Entry 4Q0B (X-ray diffraction, 3.30 A resolution); this record covers chains A and B of the 5 polymer chains in the assembly.

Chain A:
Molecule: HIV-1 reverse transcriptase, p66 subunit
Source organism: Human immunodeficiency virus type 1
Notes: EC 2.7.7.49, 2.7.7.7, 3.1.26.13, 3.1.13.2
UniProtKB: P03366 (POL_HV1B1); residues 1-554 here correspond to UniProt positions 600-1153 (UniProt number = residue number + 599)
Chain sequence (556 residues; numbered -1 to 554; the number before each row is that of its first residue; numbers below 1 keep their minus sign (Met-1 is residue -1)):
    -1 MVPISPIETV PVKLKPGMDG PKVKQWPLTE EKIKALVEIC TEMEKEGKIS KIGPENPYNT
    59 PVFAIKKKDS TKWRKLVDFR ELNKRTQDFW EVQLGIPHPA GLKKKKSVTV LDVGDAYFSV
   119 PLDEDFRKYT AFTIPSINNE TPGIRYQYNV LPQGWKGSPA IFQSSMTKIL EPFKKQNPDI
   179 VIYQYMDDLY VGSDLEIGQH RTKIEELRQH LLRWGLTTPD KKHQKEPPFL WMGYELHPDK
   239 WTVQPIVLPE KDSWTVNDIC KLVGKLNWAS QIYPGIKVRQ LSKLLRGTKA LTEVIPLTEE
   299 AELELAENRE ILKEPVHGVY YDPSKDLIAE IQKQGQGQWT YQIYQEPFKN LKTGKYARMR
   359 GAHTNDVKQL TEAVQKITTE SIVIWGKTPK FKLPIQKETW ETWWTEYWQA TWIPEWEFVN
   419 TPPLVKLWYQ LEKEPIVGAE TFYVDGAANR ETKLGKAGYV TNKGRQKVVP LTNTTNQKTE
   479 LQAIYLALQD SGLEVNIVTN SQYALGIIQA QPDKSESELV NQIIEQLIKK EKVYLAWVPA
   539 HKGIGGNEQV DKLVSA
Not modelled in the structure: -1
Differences from the reference sequence: expression tag (-1 to 0); engineered mutation Cys258 (Gln857 in P03366), Ser280 (Cys879 in P03366), Asn498 (Asp1097 in P03366)
Curated features (UniProtKB/Swiss-Prot):
  - region: Phe227 to His235 (RT 'primer grip')
  - motif: Trp398 to Trp414 (Tryptophan repeat motif)
  - binding site (Mg(2+)): Asp110, Asp185, Asp186, Asp443, Glu478, Asp549
  - site: Trp401 (Essential for RT p66/p51 heterodimerization), Trp414 (Essential for RT p66/p51 heterodimerization), Phe440, Tyr441 (Cleavage)
Metal / ion sites: Mn2+: Asp443, Gly444
Residues lining bound ligands: non-nucleoside rt inhibitor nevirapine (NVP; 11-cyclopropyl-5,11-dihydro-4-methyl-6H-dipyrido[3,2-b:2',3'-e][1,4]diazepin-6-one): Pro95, Leu100, Lys101, Lys103, Val106, Val179, Ile180, Tyr181, Tyr188, Val189, Gly190, Phe227, Trp229, Leu234, His235, Pro236, Tyr318
From the paper describing this entry:
  - catalytic residues: Glu478 (citing earlier work)
  - mutagenesis - N474A, N474A/Q475A: decreased catalytic activity (citing earlier work)

Chain B:
Molecule: HIV-1 reverse transcriptase, p51 subunit
Source organism: Human immunodeficiency virus type 1
Notes: EC 2.7.7.49, 2.7.7.7
UniProtKB: P03366 (POL_HV1B1); residues 1-428 here correspond to UniProt positions 600-1027 (UniProt number = residue number + 599)
Chain sequence (428 residues; row label = number of the first residue in the row):
     1 PISPIETVPV KLKPGMDGPK VKQWPLTEEK IKALVEICTE MEKEGKISKI GPENPYNTPV
    61 FAIKKKDSTK WRKLVDFREL NKRTQDFWEV QLGIPHPAGL KKKKSVTVLD VGDAYFSVPL
   121 DEDFRKYTAF TIPSINNETP GIRYQYNVLP QGWKGSPAIF QSSMTKILEP FKKQNPDIVI
   181 YQYMDDLYVG SDLEIGQHRT KIEELRQHLL RWGLTTPDKK HQKEPPFLWM GYELHPDKWT
   241 VQPIVLPEKD SWTVNDIQKL VGKLNWASQI YPGIKVRQLS KLLRGTKALT EVIPLTEEAE
   301 LELAENREIL KEPVHGVYYD PSKDLIAEIQ KQGQGQWTYQ IYQEPFKNLK TGKYARMRGA
   361 HTNDVKQLTE AVQKITTESI VIWGKTPKFK LPIQKETWET WWTEYWQATW IPEWEFVNTP
   421 PLVKLWYQ
Not modelled in the structure: 1-3, 218-230
Differences from the reference sequence: engineered mutation Ser280 (Cys879 in P03366)
Curated features (UniProtKB/Swiss-Prot):
  - region: Phe227 to His235 (RT 'primer grip')
  - motif: Trp398 to Trp414 (Tryptophan repeat motif)
  - binding site (Mg(2+)): Asp110, Asp185, Asp186
  - site (Essential for RT p66/p51 heterodimerization): Trp401, Trp414

Interface between chain A and chain B:
Residue-residue contacts - 98 pairs, chain A then chain B:
  Val8(A) with Glu53(B)
  Pro9(A) with Glu53(B)
  Gln85(A) with Glu53(B), hydrogen bond (side chain-backbone)
  Asp86(A) with Lys20(B), salt bridge; Pro55(B)
  Phe87(A) with Pro52(B); Pro55(B)
  Trp88(A) with Lys20(B); Pro52(B), hydrogen bond (backbone-backbone); Asn54(B); Pro55(B); Asn57(B); Thr131(B), hydrogen bond; Arg143(B)
  Val90(A) with Pro140(B), hydrophobic
  Leu92(A) with Asn137(B)
  Gly93(A) with Asn137(B), hydrogen bond (backbone-side chain)
  Pro95(A) with Asn136(B); Asn137(B)
  His96(A) with Asn136(B), hydrogen bond (backbone-side chain)
  Gly99(A) with Asn136(B); Glu138(B)
  Lys101(A) with Glu138(B), salt bridge
  Ala158(A) with Pro52(B)
  Gln161(A) with Pro140(B)
  Ser162(A) with Pro52(B)
  Glu169(A) with Lys49(B), salt bridge
  Tyr181(A) with Asn137(B); Glu138(B)
  Gln182(A) with Pro140(B)
  Arg358(A) with Gln394(B); Glu396(B), salt bridge
  Gln373(A) with Thr397(B), hydrogen bond; Trp401(B)
  Thr376(A) with Thr400(B); Trp401(B)
  Thr377(A) with Thr400(B)
  Ile380(A) with Leu26(B)
  Val381(A) with Asn136(B), hydrogen bond (backbone-backbone)
  Ile382(A) with Ile135(B); Asn136(B)
  Gly384(A) with Thr27(B); Glu28(B), hydrogen bond (backbone-backbone)
  Trp402(A) with Lys331(B), hydrogen bond (backbone-side chain); His361(B); Thr362(B); Asp364(B)
  Glu404(A) with Lys424(B)
  Tyr405(A) with Lys331(B), hydrogen bond (backbone-side chain)
  Trp406(A) with Lys331(B); Val417(B); Asn418(B); Thr419(B); Pro420(B); Pro421(B), hydrophobic
  Gln407(A) with Lys331(B), hydrogen bond (backbone-side chain); Pro392(B); Ile393(B); Gln394(B), hydrogen bond
  Ala408(A) with Pro392(B), hydrogen bond (backbone-backbone); Ile393(B)
  Thr409(A) with Asp364(B)
  Trp410(A) with Thr362(B), hydrogen bond (side chain-backbone); Asn363(B); Trp401(B); Tyr405(B)
  Pro412(A) with Trp401(B)
  Glu432(A) with Lys259(B), salt bridge
  Pro433(A) with Asn255(B); Thr290(B)
  Val435(A) with Thr290(B)
  Thr439(A) with Ala288(B); Leu289(B), hydrogen bond (side chain-backbone)
  Tyr441(A) with Gln258(B), hydrogen bond; Lys287(B), hydrogen bond (side chain-backbone)
  Val458(A) with Thr286(B)
  Thr459(A) with Thr286(B)
  Asn460(A) with Thr286(B); Lys287(B); Ala288(B)
  Asn494(A) with Leu289(B)
  Val496(A) with Leu289(B), hydrophobic
  Tyr532(A) with Asn255(B); Leu289(B), hydrophobic
  Trp535(A) with Leu422(B), hydrophobic
  Val536(A) with Gln258(B)
  Pro537(A) with Asn265(B)
  Lys540(A) with Asn265(B); Arg277(B); Ser280(B), hydrogen bond (backbone-side chain)
  Gly541(A) with Ser280(B), hydrogen bond (backbone-side chain)
  Ile542(A) with Leu283(B), hydrophobic
  Gly543(A) with Leu283(B), hydrogen bond (backbone-backbone); Arg284(B); Gly285(B)
  Gly544(A) with Gly285(B), hydrogen bond (backbone-backbone); Thr286(B)
  Gln547(A) with Arg284(B)
Other interface residues (no listed pair), chain A (67 interface residues in all): Ile94, Leu100, Ile159, Thr165, Lys172, Ile180, Trp383, Ile434, Leu503, Gly504, Gln507
Other interface residues (no listed pair), chain B (61 interface residues in all): Val21, Lys22, Pro25, Thr139, Val254, Val261, Gly262, Val276, Trp337, Leu368

In short:
The interface between chain A and chain B involves 67 residues on one side and 61 on the other; the contacts
include 21 hydrogen bonds and 5 salt bridges. Polar contacts include Asp86(A)-Lys20(B), Lys101(A)-Glu138(B)
and Glu169(A)-Lys49(B). From the paper: the catalytic residue Glu478(A); N474A and N474A/Q475A of chain A
reduce catalytic activity.
Chain A is HIV-1 reverse transcriptase, p66 subunit and chain B is HIV-1 reverse transcriptase, p51 subunit,
both from Human immunodeficiency virus type 1; the structure, Crystal structure of HIV-1 reverse transcriptase
in complex with gap-RNA/DNA and Nevirapine, was determined by X-ray diffraction together with 4PUO and 4PWD
from the same study.
